PDB entry 8JJ6 | X-ray diffraction, 2.72 A resolution | chains A and E of the 3 polymer chains in the assembly

# Chain A
Protein: Negative elongation factor B
Source organism: Homo sapiens
UniProt: Q8WX92 (NELFB_HUMAN); residues 1-560 here = UniProt positions 1-560
Sequence (560 residues; each row starts with the number of its first residue):
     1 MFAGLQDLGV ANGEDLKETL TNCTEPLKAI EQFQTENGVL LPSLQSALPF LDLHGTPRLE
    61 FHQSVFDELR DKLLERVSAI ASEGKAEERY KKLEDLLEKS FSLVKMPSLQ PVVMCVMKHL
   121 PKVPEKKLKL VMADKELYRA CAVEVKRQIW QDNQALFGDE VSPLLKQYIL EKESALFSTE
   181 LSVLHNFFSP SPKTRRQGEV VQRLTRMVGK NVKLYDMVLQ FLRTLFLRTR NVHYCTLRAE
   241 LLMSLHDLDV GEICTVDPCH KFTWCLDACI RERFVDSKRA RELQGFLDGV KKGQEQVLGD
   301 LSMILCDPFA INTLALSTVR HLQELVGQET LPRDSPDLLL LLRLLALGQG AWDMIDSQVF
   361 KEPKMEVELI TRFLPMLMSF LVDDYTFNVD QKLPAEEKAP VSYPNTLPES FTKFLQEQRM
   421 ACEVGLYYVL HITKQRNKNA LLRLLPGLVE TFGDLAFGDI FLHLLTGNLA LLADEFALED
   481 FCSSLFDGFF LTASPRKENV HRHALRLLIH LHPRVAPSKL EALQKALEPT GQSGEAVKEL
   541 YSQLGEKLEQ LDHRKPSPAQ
Unresolved in the structure: 555-560
Swiss-Prot annotation at these positions:
  - modified residue: Lys519 (N6-acetyllysine), Ser557 (Phosphoserine)

# Chain E
Protein: Nelf-E
Source organism: Homo sapiens
Notes: engineered mutation(s): L8M, N20M, L30M
Sequence (51 residues; each row starts with the number of its first residue):
     1 MLVIPPGMSE EEEALQKKFM KLKKKKKALM ALKKQSSSST TSQGGVKRSL Y
Unresolved in the structure: 1, 33-51

# How chain A and chain E interact
Residue-residue contacts (33; chain A residue first):
  Val326(A) - Phe19(E)
  Glu329(A) - Phe19(E)
  Glu329(A) - Lys23(E)  salt bridge
  Thr330(A) - Phe19(E)
  Leu331(A) - Met8(E)  hydrophobic
  Leu331(A) - Glu12(E)
  Leu331(A) - Leu15(E)  hydrophobic
  Leu331(A) - Gln16(E)
  Arg333(A) - Ile4(E)
  Arg333(A) - Pro5(E)  hydrogen bond (side chain-backbone)
  Arg333(A) - Pro6(E)
  Arg333(A) - Gly7(E)
  Arg333(A) - Glu12(E)  salt bridge
  Val367(A) - Val3(E)
  Thr371(A) - Ser9(E)  hydrogen bond (backbone-side chain)
  Thr371(A) - Glu12(E)
  Arg372(A) - Glu11(E)  salt bridge
  Pro375(A) - Leu15(E)
  Met376(A) - Glu11(E)
  Met378(A) - Leu15(E)  hydrophobic
  Ser379(A) - Leu15(E)
  Ser379(A) - Lys18(E)
  Val382(A) - Lys18(E)
  Val382(A) - Phe19(E)  hydrophobic
  Val382(A) - Leu22(E)  hydrophobic
  Asp383(A) - Lys18(E)  salt bridge
  Tyr385(A) - Leu22(E)  hydrophobic
  Thr386(A) - Leu22(E)
  Thr386(A) - Lys25(E)
  Val389(A) - Lys25(E)
  Asp390(A) - Lys25(E)  salt bridge
  Lys392(A) - Leu29(E)
  Leu393(A) - Leu29(E)  hydrophobic
Other interface residues (no listed pair), chain A (23 interface residues in all): Leu325, Ile370, Ser410
Other interface residues (no listed pair), chain E (19 interface residues in all): Lys26, Ala28

# In short
23 residues of chain A and 19 residues of chain E are in contact, with 2 hydrogen bonds and 5 salt bridges.
Among the polar pairs are Glu329(A)-Lys23(E), Arg333(A)-Glu12(E) and Arg372(A)-Glu11(E).
Here chain A is Negative elongation factor B and chain E is Nelf-E, both from Homo sapiens. Entry 8JJ6
(Structure of the NELF-BCE complex) was determined by X-ray diffraction.
